PDB entry 2ZDI | X-ray diffraction, 3.00 A resolution | chains B and C of the 3 polymer chains in the assembly

== Chain B ==
Protein: Prefoldin subunit beta
Organism: Pyrococcus horikoshii
Reference sequence: O58268 (PFDB_PYRHO); numbering as in UniProt (aligned over 1-117)
Amino-acid sequence (117 residues; row label = number of the first residue in the row):
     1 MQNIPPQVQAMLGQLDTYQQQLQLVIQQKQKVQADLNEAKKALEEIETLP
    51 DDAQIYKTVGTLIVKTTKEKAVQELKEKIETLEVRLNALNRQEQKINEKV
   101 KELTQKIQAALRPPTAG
Not modelled in the structure: 1-4, 111-117

== Chain C ==
Protein: Prefoldin subunit alpha
Organism: Pyrococcus horikoshii
Reference sequence: O58263 (PFDA_PYRHO); residues 4-151 here correspond to UniProt positions 1-148 (UniProt number = residue number - 3)
Amino-acid sequence (151 residues; numbered 1 to 151; the number before each row is that of its first residue):
     1 MIRMAQNNKELEKLAYEYQVLQAQAQILAQNLELLNLAKAEVQTVRETLE
    51 NLKKIEEEKPEILVPIGAGSFLKGVIVDKNNAIVSVGSGYAVERSIDEAI
   101 SFLEKRLKEYDEAIKKTQGALAELEKRIGEVARKAQEVQQKQSMTSFKVK
   151 K
Not modelled in the structure: 1-3

== Interface between chain B and chain C ==
Pairs across the interface (24; chain B residue first):
  Glu-38(B) / Ser-88(C)  hydrogen bond (side chain-backbone)
  Ala-39(B) / Ser-88(C)
  Lys-41(B) / Arg-106(C)
  Lys-41(B) / Glu-109(C)  salt bridge
  Ala-42(B) / Val-86(C)
  Ala-42(B) / Gly-87(C)
  Ala-42(B) / Ser-88(C)
  Glu-45(B) / Arg-94(C)  salt bridge
  Glu-45(B) / Phe-102(C)
  Ile-46(B) / Val-86(C)  hydrophobic
  Leu-49(B) / Val-92(C)  hydrophobic
  Gln-54(B) / Val-92(C)
  Gln-54(B) / Glu-93(C)  hydrogen bond (backbone-backbone)
  Ile-55(B) / Tyr-90(C)  hydrophobic
  Ile-55(B) / Ala-91(C)
  Tyr-56(B) / Ile-83(C)  hydrophobic
  Tyr-56(B) / Tyr-90(C)
  Tyr-56(B) / Ala-91(C)  hydrogen bond (backbone-backbone)
  Tyr-56(B) / Glu-93(C)
  Lys-57(B) / Gly-89(C)
  Lys-57(B) / Tyr-90(C)
  Thr-58(B) / Gly-89(C)  hydrogen bond (backbone-backbone)
  Glu-74(B) / Tyr-90(C)
  Leu-75(B) / Tyr-90(C)  hydrophobic
Also at the interface, not in a pair above, chain B (17 interface residues in all): Thr-66, Ala-71, Lys-78

== In short ==
17 residues of chain B and 13 residues of chain C are in contact, with 4 hydrogen bonds and 2 salt bridges.
Among the polar pairs are Lys-41(B)/Glu-109(C), Glu-45(B)/Arg-94(C) and Glu-38(B)/Ser-88(C).
Chain B is Prefoldin subunit beta and chain C is Prefoldin subunit alpha, both from Pyrococcus horikoshii; the
structure, Crystal structure of Prefoldin from Pyrococcus horikoshii OT3, was determined by X-ray diffraction.
